PDB entry 5GQN | X-ray diffraction, 1.55 A resolution | chain A

[Chain A]
Protein: Polyhedrin
From: Bombyx mori cypovirus 1
Notes: engineered mutation(s): 192G,193S,194A deletion
UniProtKB: P11041 (PYHD_CPVBM); numbering as in UniProt; present here: 2-191, 195-248
Amino-acid sequence (245 residues; row label = number of the first residue in the row; note: 3 numbers in that range are skipped by the numbering (no residue carries them; nothing is unmodelled there)):
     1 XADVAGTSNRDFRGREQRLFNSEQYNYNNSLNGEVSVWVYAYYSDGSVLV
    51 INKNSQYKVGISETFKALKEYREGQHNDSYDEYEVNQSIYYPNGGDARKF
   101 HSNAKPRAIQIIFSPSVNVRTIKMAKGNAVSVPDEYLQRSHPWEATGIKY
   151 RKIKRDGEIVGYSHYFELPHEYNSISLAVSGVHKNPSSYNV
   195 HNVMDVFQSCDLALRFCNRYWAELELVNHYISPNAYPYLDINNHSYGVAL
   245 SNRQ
Construct notes: acetylation (1)
Modified / non-standard residues: ACE (acetyl group) at position 1
UniProt features mapped onto this chain:
  - glycosylation (N-linked (GlcNAc...) asparagine): Asn-28, Asn-77, Asn-86, Asn-237
  - natural variant: His-101 (H101Y: In strain: A), Gln-248 (Q248QRLLV: In strain: A)

[Overview]
Chain A is Polyhedrin (Bombyx mori cypovirus 1); the structure, Crystal structure of in cellulo Cypovirus
Polyhedra mutant with deletion of Gly192-Ala194, was determined by X-ray diffraction together with 5GQI, 5GQJ,
5GQK, 5GQL and 5GQM from the same study.
